Entry 8K9B (electron microscopy, 4.50 A resolution (low resolution: residue-level contacts below are approximate; hydrogen-bond / salt-bridge calls are withheld)); this record covers chains E and A of the 5 polymer chains in the assembly.

# Chain E
Molecule: Spike glycoprotein
Organism: Severe acute respiratory syndrome coronavirus 2
UniProtKB: P0DTC2 (SPIKE_SARS2); residue numbers follow UniProt; this construct covers 1-1208
Amino-acid sequence (1261 residues; each row starts with the number of its first residue):
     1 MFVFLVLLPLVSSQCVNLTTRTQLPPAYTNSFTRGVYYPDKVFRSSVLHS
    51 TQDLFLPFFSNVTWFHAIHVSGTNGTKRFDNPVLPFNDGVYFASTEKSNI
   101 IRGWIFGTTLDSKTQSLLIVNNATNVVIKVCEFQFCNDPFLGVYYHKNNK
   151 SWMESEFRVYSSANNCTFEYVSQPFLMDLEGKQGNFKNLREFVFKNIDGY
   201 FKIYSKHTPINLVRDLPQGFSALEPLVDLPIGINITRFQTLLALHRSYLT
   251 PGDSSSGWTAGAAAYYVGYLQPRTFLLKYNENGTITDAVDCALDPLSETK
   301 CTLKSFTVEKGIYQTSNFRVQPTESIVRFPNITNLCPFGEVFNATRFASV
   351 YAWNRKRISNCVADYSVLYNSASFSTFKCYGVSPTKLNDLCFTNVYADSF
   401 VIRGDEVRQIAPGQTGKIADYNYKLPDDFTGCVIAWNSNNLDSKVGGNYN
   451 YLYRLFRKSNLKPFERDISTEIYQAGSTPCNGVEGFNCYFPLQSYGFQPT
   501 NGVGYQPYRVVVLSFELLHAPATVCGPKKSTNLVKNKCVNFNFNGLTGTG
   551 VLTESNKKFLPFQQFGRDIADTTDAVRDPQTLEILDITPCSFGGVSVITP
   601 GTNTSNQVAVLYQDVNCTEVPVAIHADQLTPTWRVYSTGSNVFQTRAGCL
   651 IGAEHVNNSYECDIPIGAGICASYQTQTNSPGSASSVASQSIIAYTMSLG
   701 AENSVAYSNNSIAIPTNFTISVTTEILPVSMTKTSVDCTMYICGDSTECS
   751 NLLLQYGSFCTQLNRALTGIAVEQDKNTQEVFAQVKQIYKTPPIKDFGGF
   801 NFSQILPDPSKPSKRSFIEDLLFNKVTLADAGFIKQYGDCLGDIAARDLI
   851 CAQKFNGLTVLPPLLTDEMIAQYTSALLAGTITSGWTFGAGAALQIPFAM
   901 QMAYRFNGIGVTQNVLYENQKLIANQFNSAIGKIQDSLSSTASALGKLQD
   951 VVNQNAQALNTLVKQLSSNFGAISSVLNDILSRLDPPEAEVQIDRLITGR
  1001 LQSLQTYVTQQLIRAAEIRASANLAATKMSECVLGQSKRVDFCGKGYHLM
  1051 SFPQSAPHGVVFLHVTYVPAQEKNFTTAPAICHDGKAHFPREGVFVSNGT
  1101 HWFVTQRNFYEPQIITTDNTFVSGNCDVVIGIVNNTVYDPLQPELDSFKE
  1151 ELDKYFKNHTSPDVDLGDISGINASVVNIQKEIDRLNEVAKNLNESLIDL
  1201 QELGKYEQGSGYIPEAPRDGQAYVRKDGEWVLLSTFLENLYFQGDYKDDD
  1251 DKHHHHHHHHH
Disordered / not traced: 1-13, 70-76, 621-640, 677-688, 828-847, 1148-1261
Construct notes: engineered mutation Gly682 (Arg in P0DTC2), Ser683 (Arg in P0DTC2), Ser685 (Arg in P0DTC2), Pro986 (Lys in P0DTC2), Pro987 (Val in P0DTC2); expression tag (1209-1261)
Curated features (UniProtKB/Swiss-Prot):
  - region: Asn280 to Cys301 (Putative superantigen), Arg403 to Asp405 (Integrin-binding motif), Asn448 to Phe456 (Immunodominant HLA epitope recognized by the CD8+), Pro681, Ala684 (Putative superantigen), Ser816 to Tyr837 (Fusion peptide 1), Lys835 to Phe855 (Fusion peptide 2), Asp1163 to Glu1202 (Heptad repeat 2)
  - site: Arg815, Ser816 (Cleavage)
  - glycosylation: Asn17 (N-linked (GlcNAc...) (complex) asparagine), Asn61 (N-linked (GlcNAc...) (hybrid) asparagine), Asn74 (N-linked (GlcNAc...) (complex) asparagine), Asn122 (N-linked (GlcNAc...) (hybrid) asparagine), Asn149 (N-linked (GlcNAc...) (complex) asparagine), Asn165 (N-linked (GlcNAc...) (complex) asparagine), Asn234 (N-linked (GlcNAc...) (high mannose) asparagine), Asn282 (N-linked (GlcNAc...) (complex) asparagine), Thr323 (O-linked (GalNAc) threonine), Ser325 (O-linked (HexNAc...) serine), Asn331 (N-linked (GlcNAc...) (complex) asparagine), Asn343 (N-linked (GlcNAc...) (complex) asparagine), Asn603 (N-linked (GlcNAc...) (hybrid) asparagine), Asn616 (N-linked (GlcNAc...) (complex) asparagine), Asn657 (N-linked (GlcNAc...) (complex) asparagine), Thr676 (O-linked (GlcNAc...) threonine), Thr678 (O-linked (GlcNAc...) threonine), Asn709 (N-linked (GlcNAc...) (high mannose) asparagine), Asn717 (N-linked (GlcNAc...) (hybrid) asparagine), Asn801 (N-linked (GlcNAc...) (hybrid) asparagine) and 6 more in UniProt
  - natural variant: Leu5 (L5F: In strain: Iota/B.1.526), Ser13 (S13I: In strain: Epsilon/B.1.427/B.1.429), Leu18 (L18F: In strain: Beta/B.1.351, Gamma/P.1 and 1 more), Thr19 (T19I: In strain: Omicron/BQ.1.1, Omicron/XBB.1.5 and 1 more; T19R: In strain: Delta/B.1.617.2, Omicron/BA.2 and 4 more), Thr20 (T20N: In strain: Gamma/P.1), Leu24 to Ala27 (sequence variant, change not given here; In strain: Omicron/BA.2, Omicron/BA.2.12.1 and 6 more), Pro26 (P26S: In strain: Gamma/P.1), Gln52 (Q52H: In strain: Omicron/EG.5.1), Ala67 (A67V: In strain: Eta/B.1.525, Omicron/BA.1), His69 to Val70 (deletion: In strain: Alpha/B.1.1.7, Eta/B.1.525 and 5 more), Gly75 (G75V: In strain: Lambda/C.37), Thr76 (T76I: In strain: Lambda/C.37), 82 further natural variant entries in UniProt
  - mutagenesis: His69 to Val70 (Increased incorporation of cleaved spike into virions), Asn121 (N121Q: Partial loss of biliverdin affinity), Arg190 (R190K: Partial loss of biliverdin affinity), Asn234 (N234Q: Increased resistance to neutralizing antibodies), Asn331 (N331Q: Reduced viral infectivity), Asn343 (N343Q: Reduced viral infectivity), Leu452 (L452R: Increased resistance to neutralizing antibodies. Decreases HLA binding to NF9 epitope. Increased binding affinity to human ACE2), Tyr453 (Y453F: Decreased HLA binding to NF9 epitope. Increased binding affinity to human ACE2), Ala475 (A475V: Increased resistance to neutralizing antibodies), Val483 (V483A: Increased resistance to neutralizing antibodies), Glu484 (E484D: Increased replication in human TMEM106B overexpressing cells), Phe490 (F490L: Increased resistance to neutralizing antibodies and human covalescent sera neutralization), 12 further mutagenesis entries in UniProt
Disulfide bonds: Cys131-Cys166, Cys291-Cys301, Cys336-Cys361, Cys379-Cys432, Cys480-Cys488, Cys538-Cys590, Cys617-Cys649, Cys662-Cys671, Cys738-Cys760, Cys743-Cys749, Cys1032-Cys1043, Cys1082-Cys1126
Glycans and other covalent adducts: N-acetylglucosamine (NAG) linked to Asn122

# Chain A
Molecule: Heavy chain of S2H5 Fab
Organism: Mus musculus
Notes: antibody fragment or engineered binder
Amino-acid sequence (216 residues; each row starts with the number of its first residue):
     1 EVQLLQSGAELVRPGALVKLSCKASGFNIKDYYMHWVKQRPEQGLEWFGW
    51 IDPENGNTIYDPKFQGKASITADTSSNTAYLQLSSLTSEDTAVYYCAGSG
   101 NYEDAMDYWGQGTSVTVSSAKTTPPSVYPLAPGSAAQTNSMVTLGCLVKG
   151 YFPEPVTVTWNSGSLSSGVHTFPAVLQSDLYTLSSSVTVPSSTWPSETVT
   201 CNVAHPASSTKVDKKI
Disulfide bonds: Cys22-Cys96, Cys146-Cys201

# Chain E / chain A interface
Residue-residue contacts (22):
  Gln14(E) - Glu54(A)
  Val16(E) - Asp31(A)
  Tyr144(E) - Tyr33(A)
  Tyr144(E) - Trp50(A)
  Tyr145(E) - Tyr102(A)
  Tyr145(E) - Glu103(A)
  Ser155(E) - Asn55(A)
  Ser155(E) - Asn57(A)
  Glu156(E) - Asn55(A)
  Glu156(E) - Tyr102(A)
  Phe157(E) - Asn55(A)
  Tyr248(E) - Asp104(A)
  Pro251(E) - Tyr102(A)
  Pro251(E) - Glu103(A)
  Gly252(E) - Asn101(A)
  Gly252(E) - Tyr102(A)
  Asp253(E) - Asn101(A)
  Ser254(E) - Asp31(A)
  Ser254(E) - Asn101(A)
  Ser254(E) - Tyr102(A)
  Ser255(E) - Tyr102(A)
  Trp258(E) - Tyr102(A)
Also at the interface, not in a pair above, chain E (15 interface residues in all): Cys15
Also at the interface, not in a pair above, chain A (12 interface residues in all): Lys30, Asp52

# Summary
The interface between chain E and chain A involves 15 residues on one side and 12 on the other.
N-acetylglucosamine is covalently linked to Asn122(E). UniProt lists 24 mutagenesis sites on chain E.
Chain E is Spike glycoprotein (Severe acute respiratory syndrome coronavirus 2) and chain A is Heavy chain of
S2H5 Fab (Mus musculus); the structure, SARS-CoV-2 spike protein in complex with one S2H5 Fab, was determined
by electron microscopy (same publication as 8K9J and 8K9M).
